Entry 7R72 (electron microscopy, 3.07 A resolution); this record covers chains 1 and X of the 24 polymer chains in the assembly.

# Chain 1
Molecule: 25S rRNA
From: Saccharomyces cerevisiae BY4741
Sequence (641 nucleotides; each row starts with the number of its first residue; note: 1912 numbers in that range are skipped by the numbering (no residue carries them; nothing is unmodelled there)):
   820 AUGCCUGAAUAGGGUGAAGCCAGAGGAAACUCUGGUGGAGGCUCG
   893 CGAAUUUGGGUAU
  1446 AGUAGCAAAUAUUCAAAUGAGAACUUUGAAGACUGAAGUGGGGAAAGGUU
  1496 CCACGUCAACAGCAGUUGGACGUGGGUUAGUCGAUCCUAAGAGAUG
  1552 GUUUCAAAGGCCUGAUU
  1574 CAGGCCACCAUCGAAAGGGAAUCCGGUUAAGAUUCCGGAACCUGGAUAUG
  1624 GAUUCUUCACGGUAACGUAACUGAAUGUGGAGACGUCGGCGCGAGCCCUG
  1674 GGAGGAGUUAUCUUUUCUUCUUAACAGCUUAUCACCCCGGAAUUGGUUUA
  1724 UCCGGAGAUGGGGUCUUAUGGCUGGAAGAGGCCAGCACCUUUGCUGGCUC
  1774 CGGUGCGCUUGUGACGGCCCGUGAAAAUCCACAGGAAGGAAUAGUUUUCA
  1824 UGCCAGGUCGUACUG
  1853 UCUCCAAGGUGAACAGCCUCUAGUUGAUAGAA
  1916 UCCGUAACUUCGGGAUAAGGAUUGGCUCUAAGGGUCGGGUAGUGAGGGCC
  1966 UUGGUCA
  2050 CGGCCUUGG
  2080 CUUGCUACAAUUAACGAUCAACUUAGAACUGGUACGGACAA
  2347 UAUCUAGCGA
  3061 GGCUGUCUGAUCAGGCAUUGC
  3333 GUAAGCAGUAGAGUAGCC
  3356 GUUACGAUCUGCUGAGA

# Chain X
Protein: 60S ribosomal protein L25
From: Saccharomyces cerevisiae BY4741
UniProtKB: P04456 (RL25_YEAST); numbering as in UniProt (aligned over 1-142)
Sequence (142 residues; numbered 1 to 142; the number before each row is that of its first residue):
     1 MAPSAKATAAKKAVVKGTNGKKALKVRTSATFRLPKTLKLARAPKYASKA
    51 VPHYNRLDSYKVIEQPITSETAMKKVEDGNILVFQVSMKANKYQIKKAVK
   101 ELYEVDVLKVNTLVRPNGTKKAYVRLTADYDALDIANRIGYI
Disordered / not traced: 1-20, 36-55, 139-142
UniProt features mapped onto this chain:
  - cross-link: Lys-61 (Glycyl lysine isopeptide (Lys-Gly) (interchain with G-Cter in SUMO))

# How chain 1 and chain X interact
Pairs across the interface - 45 pairs, chain 1 then chain X:
  G1520(1) with Ser-69(X), phosphate contact; Thr-71(X), sugar contact
  G1521(1) with Ser-69(X), hydrogen bond to the phosphate; Pro-116(X), base contact; Lys-121(X), salt bridge to the phosphate
  U1522(1) with Pro-116(X), base contact; Lys-121(X), salt bridge to the phosphate; Tyr-123(X), hydrogen bond to the phosphate
  U1523(1) with Lys-75(X), hydrogen bond to the base; Asn-111(X), hydrogen bond to the sugar; Thr-112(X), phosphate contact; Leu-113(X), sugar contact; Tyr-123(X), stacking on the base
  A1524(1) with Lys-92(X), salt bridge to the phosphate; Asn-111(X), sugar contact; Thr-112(X), phosphate contact
  G1525(1) with Lys-109(X), salt bridge to the phosphate
  A1558(1) with Phe-32(X), sugar contact; Arg-33(X), phosphate contact; Leu-34(X), hydrogen bond to the phosphate; Pro-35(X), base contact
  A1559(1) with Phe-32(X), phosphate contact; Arg-33(X), salt bridge to the phosphate; Leu-34(X), hydrogen bond to the phosphate
  G1560(1) with Arg-33(X), hydrogen bond to the sugar; Leu-34(X), phosphate contact
  G1577(1) with Arg-27(X), salt bridge to the phosphate
  C1578(1) with Arg-27(X), salt bridge to the phosphate
  A1580(1) with Thr-31(X), hydrogen bond to the base; Arg-33(X), hydrogen bond to the base
  C1581(1) with Arg-33(X), base contact
  A1602(1) with Glu-70(X), hydrogen bond to the base
  A1603(1) with Thr-71(X), hydrogen bond to the base
  C1608(1) with Lys-109(X), salt bridge to the phosphate; Asn-111(X), hydrogen bond to the phosphate
  C1609(1) with Arg-125(X), salt bridge to the phosphate
  G1610(1) with Arg-125(X), salt bridge to the phosphate
  G1829(1) with Tyr-93(X), sugar contact
  G1830(1) with Asn-91(X), phosphate contact; Lys-92(X), phosphate contact; Tyr-93(X), sugar contact
  U1831(1) with Asn-91(X), phosphate contact; Lys-92(X), hydrogen bond to the phosphate
  C1832(1) with Lys-120(X), salt bridge to the phosphate
  G1833(1) with Val-114(X), phosphate contact
Also at the interface, not in a pair above, chain 1 (25 interface residues in all): U1494, U1607

# Overview
25 residues of chain 1 and 23 residues of chain X are in contact, with 13 hydrogen bonds, 11 salt bridges and
1 aromatic stacking contact. Among the polar pairs are U1523(1)/Lys-75(X), A1580(1)/Thr-31(X) and
A1580(1)/Arg-33(X).
Here chain 1 is 25S rRNA and chain X is 60S ribosomal protein L25, both from Saccharomyces cerevisiae BY4741.
Entry 7R72 (State E1 nucleolar 60S ribosome biogenesis intermediate - Spb4 local model) was determined by
electron microscopy, deposited together with 7NAD and 7U0H.
